PDB entry 4WW8 | X-ray diffraction, 1.42 A resolution | chains A and B

[Chain A (and B)]
Protein: Carbonic anhydrase 12
Organism: Homo sapiens
Notes: EC 4.2.1.1; chain B of this document is another copy of the same molecule, construct and numbering; everything in this record applies to it too
UniProtKB: O43570 (CAH12_HUMAN); residues 2-263 here correspond to UniProt positions 30-291 (UniProt number = residue number + 28)
Amino-acid sequence (263 residues; row label = number of the first residue in the row):
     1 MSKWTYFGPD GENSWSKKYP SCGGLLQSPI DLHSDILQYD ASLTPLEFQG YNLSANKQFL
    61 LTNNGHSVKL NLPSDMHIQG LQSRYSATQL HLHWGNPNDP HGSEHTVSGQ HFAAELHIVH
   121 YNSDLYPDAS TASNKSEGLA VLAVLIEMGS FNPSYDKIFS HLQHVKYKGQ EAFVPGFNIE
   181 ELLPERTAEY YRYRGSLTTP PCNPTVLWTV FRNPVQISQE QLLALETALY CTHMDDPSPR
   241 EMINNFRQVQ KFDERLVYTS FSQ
Disordered / not traced: 1-2
Sequence notes: initiating methionine (1)
Swiss-Prot annotation at these positions:
  - active site: His66 (Proton donor/acceptor)
  - binding site (Zn(2+)): His91, His93, His117
  - binding site (substrate): Thr198, Thr199
  - glycosylation (N-linked (GlcNAc...) asparagine): Asn52, Asn134
Disulfides: Cys22-Cys202
Metal / ion sites: Zn2+: His91, His93, His117 (together with 4-(propylsulfanyl)benzenesulfonamide)
Ligand contacts: 4-(propylsulfanyl)benzenesulfonamide (VD9): Gln89, His91, His93, Glu104, His117, Val119, Ala129, Ser133, Leu139, Val141, Ser196, Leu197, Thr198, Thr199, Pro200, Trp208

[Interface between chain A and chain B]
Residue-residue contacts (41; chain A residue first):
  Gly8(A) - Gly23(B)
  Gly8(A) - Leu25(B)
  Pro9(A) - Gly23(B)
  Glu12(A) - Lys251(B)  salt bridge
  Asn13(A) - Asn13(B)
  Asn13(A) - Ser16(B)  hydrogen bond (backbone-side chain)
  Asn13(A) - Cys22(B)  hydrogen bond (side chain-backbone)
  Asn13(A) - Arg247(B)
  Asn13(A) - Gln250(B)  hydrogen bond
  Ser14(A) - Ser16(B)
  Ser14(A) - Gly23(B)
  Ser16(A) - Asn13(B)  hydrogen bond (side chain-backbone)
  Ser16(A) - Ser14(B)
  Ser16(A) - Lys17(B)
  Lys17(A) - Ser16(B)
  Cys22(A) - Asn13(B)  hydrogen bond (backbone-side chain)
  Asn98(A) - Asp35(B)
  Asp99(A) - His33(B)  salt bridge
  Asp99(A) - Asp35(B)
  Asp99(A) - Ile36(B)
  Pro100(A) - Asp35(B)
  His101(A) - Asp35(B)  salt bridge
  Ser108(A) - Gln110(B)
  Gly109(A) - Gly109(B)
  Gln110(A) - Ser108(B)  hydrogen bond (side chain-backbone)
  Asn244(A) - Lys251(B)
  Phe246(A) - Lys251(B)  hydrogen bond (backbone-side chain)
  Arg247(A) - Asn13(B)
  Arg247(A) - Lys251(B)
  Gln248(A) - Val249(B)  hydrogen bond (side chain-backbone)
  Gln248(A) - Gln250(B)
  Gln248(A) - Lys251(B)  hydrogen bond
  Val249(A) - Gln248(B)  hydrogen bond (backbone-side chain)
  Gln250(A) - Asn13(B)  hydrogen bond
  Gln250(A) - Gln248(B)
  Lys251(A) - Glu12(B)  salt bridge
  Lys251(A) - Phe246(B)  hydrogen bond (side chain-backbone)
  Lys251(A) - Arg247(B)
  Lys251(A) - Gln248(B)  hydrogen bond
  Asp253(A) - Asn96(B)
  Asp253(A) - Asn244(B)  hydrogen bond
Other interface residues (no listed pair), chain A (24 interface residues in all): Gly23
Other interface residues (no listed pair), chain B (26 interface residues in all): Tyr6, Gly8, Pro9, Phe252

[Overview]
Chain A and chain B form an interface of 24 and 26 residues respectively, with 14 hydrogen bonds and 4 salt
bridges. Polar pairs include Glu12(A)-Lys251(B), Asp99(A)-His33(B) and His101(A)-Asp35(B). Bound to chain A:
4-(propylsulfanyl)benzenesulfonamide.
Both chains are Carbonic anhydrase 12 (Homo sapiens). Entry 4WW8 (Crystal structure of human carbonic
anhydrase isozyme XII with 4-Propylthiobenzenesulfonamide) was determined by X-ray diffraction (same
publication as 4WR7, 4WUP, 4WUQ and 4WW6).
